6P9K - chain A; structure by X-ray diffraction, 1.70 A resolution.

== Chain A ==
Molecule: 3-oxoacyl-ACP synthase
Organism: Mycobacterium tuberculosis
Notes: EC 2.3.1.41
UniProtKB: A0A045JQD6 (A0A045JQD6_MYCTX); residues 3-416 here = UniProt positions 3-416
Amino-acid sequence (414 residues; row label = number of the first residue in the row):
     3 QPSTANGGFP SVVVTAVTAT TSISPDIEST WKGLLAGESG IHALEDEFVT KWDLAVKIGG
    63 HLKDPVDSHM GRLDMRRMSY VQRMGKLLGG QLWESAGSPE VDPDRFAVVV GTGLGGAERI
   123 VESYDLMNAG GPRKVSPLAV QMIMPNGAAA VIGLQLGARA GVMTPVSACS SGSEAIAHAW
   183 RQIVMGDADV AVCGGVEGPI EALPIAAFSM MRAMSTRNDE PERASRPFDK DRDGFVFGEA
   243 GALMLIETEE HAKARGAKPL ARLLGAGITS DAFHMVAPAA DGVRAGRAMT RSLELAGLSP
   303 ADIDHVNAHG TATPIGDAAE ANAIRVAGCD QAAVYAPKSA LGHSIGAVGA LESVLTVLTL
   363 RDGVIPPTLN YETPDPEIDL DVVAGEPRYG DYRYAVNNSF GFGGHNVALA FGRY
Ion coordination: Na+: Asn309, Ala310, Glu354, Asn399, Asn400
Ligand contacts: O6G (N-(2-cyano-3-methyl-1H-indol-5-yl)butane-1-sulfonamide): Leu116, Gly117, Glu120, Glu199, Gly200, Pro201, Ile202, Glu203, Pro206, Phe210, Phe239, Gly240, Glu241, His345, Ser346, Ile347
What the authors report for this chain:
  - binding site for O6G: Glu120, Glu199

== Summary ==
Ligands of chain A: compound O6G. Asn309, Ala310, Glu354, Asn399 and Asn400 coordinate Na+. The paper reports
a binding site for O6G at Glu120 and Glu199.
Chain A is 3-oxoacyl-ACP synthase (Mycobacterium tuberculosis); the structure, Crystal structure of
Mycobacterium tuberculosis KasA in complex with O6G, was determined by X-ray diffraction (same publication as
6P9L and 6P9M).
